6SMR - chains A and B of the 4 polymer chains in the assembly; structure by X-ray diffraction, 2.12 A resolution.

Chain A (and B):
Molecule: Serine hydroxymethyltransferase 4
Organism: Arabidopsis thaliana
Notes: EC 2.1.2.1; chain B of this document is another copy of the same molecule, construct and numbering; everything in this record applies to it too
Reference sequence: O23254 (GLYC4_ARATH); residue numbers follow UniProt; this construct covers 1-471
Sequence (474 residues; row label = number of the first residue in the row; numbers below 1 keep their minus sign (Ser-2 is residue -2)):
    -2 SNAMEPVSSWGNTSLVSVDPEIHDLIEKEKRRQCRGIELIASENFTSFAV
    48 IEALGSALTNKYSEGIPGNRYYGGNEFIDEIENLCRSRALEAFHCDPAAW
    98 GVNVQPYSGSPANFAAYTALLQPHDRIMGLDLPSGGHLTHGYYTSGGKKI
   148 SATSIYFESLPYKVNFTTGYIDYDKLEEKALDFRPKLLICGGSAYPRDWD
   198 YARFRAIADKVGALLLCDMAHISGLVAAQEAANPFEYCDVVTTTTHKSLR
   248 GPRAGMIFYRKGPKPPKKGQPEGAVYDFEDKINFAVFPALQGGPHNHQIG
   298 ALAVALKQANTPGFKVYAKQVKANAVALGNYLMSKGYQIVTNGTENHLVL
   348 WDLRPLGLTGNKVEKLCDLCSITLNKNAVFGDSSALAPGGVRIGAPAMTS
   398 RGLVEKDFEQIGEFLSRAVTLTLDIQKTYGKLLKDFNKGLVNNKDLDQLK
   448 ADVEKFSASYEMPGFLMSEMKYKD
Unresolved in the structure: 471 (chain B: -2 to -1)
Differences from the reference sequence: expression tag (-2 to 0)
UniProt features mapped onto this chain:
  - binding site (L-serine): Ser39, Glu61, Tyr69, His218, Lys244, Arg389
  - binding site (pemetrexed): Ser39, Tyr59, Glu61, Ser105 to Ser107, His134, Ser190, His218, Gly290, Arg389
  - binding site (methotrexate): Lys373
  - modified residue: Met1 (N-acetylmethionine), Lys244 (N6-(pyridoxal phosphate)lysine)
Reported in the primary citation:
  - binding site for methotrexate: Arg67, Tyr68, Tyr139, Ser142, Ile147, Lys373, Ala382

Chain A / chain B interface:
Contacting residue pairs (220):
  Asn-1(A) with Val313(B)
  Ala0(A) with Val313(B)
  Met1(A) with Val313(B); Gln317(B); Thr396(B); Gly399(B); Leu400(B)
  Val4(A) with Ser397(B); Arg398(B); Glu458(B); Met459(B); Pro460(B)
  Ser5(A) with Glu458(B)
  Trp7(A) with Phe42(B); Ser44(B); Arg247(B); Gln305(B), hydrogen bond (backbone-side chain); Ser397(B); Pro460(B), hydrophobic
  Gly8(A) with Ser44(B); Phe45(B), hydrogen bond (backbone-backbone); Pro460(B); Gly461(B), hydrogen bond (backbone-backbone)
  Asn9(A) with Phe45(B); Met459(B), hydrogen bond (side chain-backbone); Pro460(B); Gly461(B); Phe462(B), hydrogen bond (side chain-backbone)
  Thr10(A) with Phe45(B); Ala46(B)
  Ser11(A) with Phe45(B); Glu49(B)
  Leu12(A) with Ala46(B), hydrophobic; Glu49(B), hydrogen bond (backbone-side chain); Val301(B), hydrophobic
  Val15(A) with Ala46(B), hydrophobic; Lys304(B); Gln305(B)
  Asp16(A) with Arg85(B), salt bridge; Val301(B); Lys304(B)
  Glu18(A) with Leu81(B); Arg85(B), salt bridge
  Ile19(A) with Leu81(B), hydrophobic; Arg85(B); Ala300(B), hydrophobic; Val301(B), hydrophobic
  Leu22(A) with Glu77(B); Ile78(B), hydrophobic
  Ile23(A) with Leu55(B), hydrophobic
  Lys25(A) with Phe74(B)
  Glu26(A) with Leu55(B); Lys58(B); Phe74(B)
  Lys27(A) with Ala54(B)
  Arg29(A) with Lys58(B); Gly71(B), hydrogen bond (side chain-backbone)
  Gln30(A) with Ala54(B), hydrogen bond (side chain-backbone); Asn57(B), hydrogen bond
  Ser39(A) with Tyr59(B)
  Glu40(A) with Asn57(B); Lys58(B), salt bridge; Tyr59(B), hydrogen bond (side chain-backbone)
  Asn41(A) with Asn57(B)
  Phe42(A) with Trp7(B); Asn57(B)
  Thr43(A) with Asn57(B), hydrogen bond (backbone-side chain)
  Ser44(A) with Trp7(B); Gly8(B)
  Phe45(A) with Gly8(B), hydrogen bond (backbone-backbone); Asn9(B); Thr10(B); Ser11(B)
  Ala46(A) with Thr10(B); Leu12(B), hydrophobic; Val15(B), hydrophobic
  Ile48(A) with Gly52(B); Ser53(B)
  Glu49(A) with Ser11(B); Leu12(B), hydrogen bond (side chain-backbone)
  Leu51(A) with Leu51(B); Thr56(B); His294(B)
  Gly52(A) with Ile48(B); Gly52(B)
  Ser53(A) with Ile48(B)
  Ala54(A) with Lys27(B); Gln30(B), hydrogen bond (backbone-side chain)
  Leu55(A) with Ile23(B), hydrophobic; Glu26(B)
  Thr56(A) with Thr43(B); Leu51(B); Arg250(B), hydrogen bond (backbone-side chain)
  Asn57(A) with Gln30(B), hydrogen bond; Glu40(B); Asn41(B); Phe42(B); Thr43(B), hydrogen bond (side chain-backbone); Arg250(B)
  Lys58(A) with Arg29(B); Ile37(B); Glu40(B), salt bridge; Arg250(B), hydrogen bond (backbone-side chain)
  Tyr59(A) with Ser39(B); Glu40(B), hydrogen bond (backbone-side chain); His243(B), hydrogen bond; Lys244(B), hydrogen bond; Arg250(B)
  Tyr68(A) with Glu361(B)
  Tyr69(A) with Ile37(B), hydrophobic; Asn372(B); Arg389(B)
  Gly70(A) with Asp365(B)
  Gly71(A) with Arg29(B), hydrogen bond (backbone-side chain); Asp365(B), hydrogen bond (backbone-side chain)
  Phe74(A) with Lys25(B); Glu26(B); Arg29(B)
  Glu77(A) with Leu22(B)
  Ile78(A) with Ile19(B), hydrophobic; Leu22(B), hydrophobic
  Leu81(A) with Glu18(B); Ile19(B), hydrophobic; Leu22(B), hydrophobic
  Arg85(A) with Asp16(B), salt bridge; Glu18(B), salt bridge; Ile19(B)
  Tyr104(A) with Tyr104(B), hydrophobic; Ser105(B); Pro108(B), hydrophobic; His292(B)
  Ser105(A) with Tyr104(B); His292(B), hydrogen bond
  Ser107(A) with Leu287(B); Gln288(B); Gly289(B), hydrogen bond (side chain-backbone)
  Pro108(A) with Tyr104(B), hydrophobic
  Phe111(A) with Tyr153(B)
  Thr115(A) with Tyr153(B), hydrogen bond
  Pro120(A) with Ile152(B), hydrophobic; Tyr153(B), hydrophobic
  His121(A) with His121(B), hydrogen bond
  Leu135(A) with Pro285(B), hydrophobic
  Lys145(A) with Phe281(B)
  Ile147(A) with Phe281(B), hydrophobic; Pro285(B), hydrophobic; Ala286(B)
  Ser148(A) with Ala286(B)
  Ala149(A) with Ala286(B), hydrogen bond (backbone-backbone); Leu287(B), hydrophobic
  Tyr153(A) with Phe111(B), hydrophobic; Thr115(B), hydrogen bond; Pro120(B), hydrophobic; Tyr153(B), hydrophobic; Phe154(B)
  Phe154(A) with Tyr153(B)
  His243(A) with Tyr59(B), hydrogen bond
  Lys244(A) with Tyr59(B), hydrogen bond
  Arg247(A) with Trp7(B)
  Arg250(A) with Thr56(B), hydrogen bond (side chain-backbone); Asn57(B), hydrogen bond (side chain-backbone); Lys58(B), hydrogen bond (side chain-backbone); Tyr59(B); His292(B)
  Phe281(A) with Lys145(B); Ile147(B), hydrophobic
  Pro285(A) with Leu135(B), hydrophobic; Ile147(B), hydrophobic
  Ala286(A) with Ile147(B); Ser148(B); Ala149(B), hydrogen bond (backbone-backbone)
  Leu287(A) with Ser107(B); Ala149(B), hydrophobic
  Gln288(A) with Ser107(B)
  Gly289(A) with Ser107(B), hydrogen bond (backbone-side chain)
  Pro291(A) with Arg250(B)
  His292(A) with Tyr104(B); Ser105(B), hydrogen bond; Arg250(B); Gln295(B)
  His294(A) with Leu51(B); Arg250(B)
  Gln295(A) with Gln295(B), hydrogen bond
  Ala300(A) with Ile19(B), hydrophobic
  Val301(A) with Leu12(B), hydrophobic; Asp16(B); Ile19(B), hydrophobic
  Lys304(A) with Val15(B); Asp16(B)
  Gln305(A) with Trp7(B), hydrogen bond (side chain-backbone); Val15(B)
  Val313(A) with Ala0(B); Met1(B)
  Gln317(A) with Met1(B)
  Glu361(A) with Tyr68(B); Tyr69(B)
  Asp365(A) with Gly70(B); Gly71(B), hydrogen bond (side chain-backbone)
  Thr370(A) with Gly70(B)
  Leu371(A) with Tyr69(B)
  Asn372(A) with Tyr69(B)
  Lys373(A) with Tyr68(B), hydrogen bond (side chain-backbone)
  Thr396(A) with Met1(B)
  Ser397(A) with Val4(B); Trp7(B)
  Arg398(A) with Val4(B)
  Gly399(A) with Met1(B); Val4(B)
  Leu400(A) with Met1(B)
  Glu458(A) with Val4(B); Ser5(B), hydrogen bond (side chain-backbone)
  Met459(A) with Val4(B); Asn9(B), hydrogen bond (backbone-side chain)
  Pro460(A) with Val4(B); Trp7(B), hydrophobic; Gly8(B); Asn9(B)
  Gly461(A) with Gly8(B), hydrogen bond (backbone-backbone); Asn9(B)
  Phe462(A) with Asn9(B), hydrogen bond (backbone-side chain)
Other interface residues (no listed pair), chain A (112 interface residues in all): Ile37, Ala50, Ile75, Lys146, Ile152, Gly290, Gly297, Gly310, Tyr314, Val401, Leu463
Other interface residues (no listed pair), chain B (110 interface residues in all): Glu2, Ala50, Ile75, Lys146, Pro291, Gly297, Tyr314, Thr370, Lys373, Val401, Leu463

In short:
The interface between chain A and chain B involves 112 residues on one side and 110 on the other, with 45
hydrogen bonds and 6 salt bridges. Polar contacts include Asp16(A)-Arg85(B), Glu18(A)-Arg85(B) and
Glu40(A)-Lys58(B). From the paper: a binding site for methotrexate at Arg67(A), Tyr68(A) and Tyr139(A) among
others.
Chain A and chain B are both Serine hydroxymethyltransferase 4 (Arabidopsis thaliana); the structure, A.
thaliana serine hydroxymethyltransferase isoform 4 (AtSHMT4) in complex with methotrexate, was determined by
X-ray diffraction together with 6SMN and 6SMW from the same study.
